8E95 - chains C and P of the 8 polymer chains in the assembly; structure by electron microscopy, 2.90 A resolution.

[Chain C]
Name: DNA-directed RNA polymerase subunit beta
Source organism: Mycobacterium tuberculosis
Notes: EC 2.7.7.6
UniProt: A5U052 (RPOB_MYCTA); residues 7-1178 here correspond to UniProt positions 6-1177 (UniProt number = residue number - 1)
Chain sequence (1172 residues; row label = number of the first residue in the row):
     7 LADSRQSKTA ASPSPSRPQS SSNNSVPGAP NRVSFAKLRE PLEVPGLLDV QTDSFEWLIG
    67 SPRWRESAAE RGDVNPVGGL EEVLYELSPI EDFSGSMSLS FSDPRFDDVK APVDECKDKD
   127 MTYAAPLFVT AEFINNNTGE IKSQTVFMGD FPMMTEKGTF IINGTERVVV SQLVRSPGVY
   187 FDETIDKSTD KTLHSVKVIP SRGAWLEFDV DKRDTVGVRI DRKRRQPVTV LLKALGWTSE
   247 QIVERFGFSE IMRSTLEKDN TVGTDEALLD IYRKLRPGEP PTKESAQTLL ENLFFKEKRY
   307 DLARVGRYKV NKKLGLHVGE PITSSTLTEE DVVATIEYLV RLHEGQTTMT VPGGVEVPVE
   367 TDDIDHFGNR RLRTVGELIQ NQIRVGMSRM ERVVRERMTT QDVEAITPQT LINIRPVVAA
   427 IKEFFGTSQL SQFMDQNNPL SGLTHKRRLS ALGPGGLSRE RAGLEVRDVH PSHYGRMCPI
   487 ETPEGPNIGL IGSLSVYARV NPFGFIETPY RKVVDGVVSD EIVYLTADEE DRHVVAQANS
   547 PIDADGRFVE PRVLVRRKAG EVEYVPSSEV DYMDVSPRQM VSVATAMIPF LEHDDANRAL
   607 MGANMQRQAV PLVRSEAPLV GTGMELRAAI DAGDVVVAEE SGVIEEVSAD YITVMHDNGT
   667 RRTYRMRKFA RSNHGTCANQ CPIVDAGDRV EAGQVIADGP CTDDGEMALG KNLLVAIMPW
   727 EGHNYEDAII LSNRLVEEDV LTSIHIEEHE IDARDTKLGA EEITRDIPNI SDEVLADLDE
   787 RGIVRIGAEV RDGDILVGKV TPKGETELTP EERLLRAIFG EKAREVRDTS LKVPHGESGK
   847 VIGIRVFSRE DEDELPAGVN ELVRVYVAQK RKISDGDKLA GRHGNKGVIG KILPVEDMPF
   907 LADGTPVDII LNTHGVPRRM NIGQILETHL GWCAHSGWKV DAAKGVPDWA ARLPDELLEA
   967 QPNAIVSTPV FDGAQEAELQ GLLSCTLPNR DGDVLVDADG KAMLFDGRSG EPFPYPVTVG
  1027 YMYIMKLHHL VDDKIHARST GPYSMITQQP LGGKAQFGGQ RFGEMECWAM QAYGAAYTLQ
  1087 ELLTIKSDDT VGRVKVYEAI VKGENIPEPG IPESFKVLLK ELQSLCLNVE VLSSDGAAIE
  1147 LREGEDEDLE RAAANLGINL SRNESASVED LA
Not modelled in the structure: 7-25, 811-829, 1140-1178

[Chain P]
Molecule: 54-nt DNA strand
Sequence (54 nucleotides; each row starts with the number of its first residue):
   101 CCGGCATGAG AGGGTATTCG CCGCCTACCT CTCCTAGCCC GCAAGTATCC GACG
Not modelled in the structure: 101-109, 143-154

[How chain C and chain P interact]
Residue-residue contacts (8; chain C residue first):
  Asn169(C) - DC133(P)  hydrogen bond to the phosphate
  Arg173(C) - DT132(P)  phosphate contact
  Ala425(C) - DA136(P)  phosphate contact
  Gly1059(C) - DC129(P)  phosphate contact
  Lys1060(C) - DC129(P)  hydrogen bond to the phosphate
  Arg1067(C) - DA127(P)  salt bridge to the phosphate
  Arg1067(C) - DC128(P)  hydrogen bond to the phosphate
  Gly1069(C) - DA127(P)  phosphate contact
Other interface residues (no listed pair), chain C (15 interface residues in all): Arg421, Pro422, Gly432, Thr433, Phe439, Gly1065, Gln1066, Met1071
Other interface residues (no listed pair), chain P (9 interface residues in all): DT126, DC131, DG137

[Overview]
Chain C and chain P form an interface of 15 and 9 residues respectively; the contacts include 3 hydrogen bonds
and 1 salt bridge. Polar pairs include Asn169(C)-DC133(P), Lys1060(C)-DC129(P) and Arg1067(C)-DC128(P).
Chain C is DNA-directed RNA polymerase subunit beta (Mycobacterium tuberculosis) and chain P is a 54-nt DNA
strand; the structure, Mycobacterium tuberculosis RNAP elongation complex, was determined by electron
microscopy, deposited together with 8E74, 8E79, 8E82 and 8E8M.
